Entry 1MW0 (X-ray diffraction, 2.01 A resolution); this record covers chain A.

Chain A:
Protein: amylosucrase
From: Neisseria polysaccharea
Notes: EC 2.4.1.4
Chain sequence (628 residues; numbered 1 to 628; the number before each row is that of its first residue):
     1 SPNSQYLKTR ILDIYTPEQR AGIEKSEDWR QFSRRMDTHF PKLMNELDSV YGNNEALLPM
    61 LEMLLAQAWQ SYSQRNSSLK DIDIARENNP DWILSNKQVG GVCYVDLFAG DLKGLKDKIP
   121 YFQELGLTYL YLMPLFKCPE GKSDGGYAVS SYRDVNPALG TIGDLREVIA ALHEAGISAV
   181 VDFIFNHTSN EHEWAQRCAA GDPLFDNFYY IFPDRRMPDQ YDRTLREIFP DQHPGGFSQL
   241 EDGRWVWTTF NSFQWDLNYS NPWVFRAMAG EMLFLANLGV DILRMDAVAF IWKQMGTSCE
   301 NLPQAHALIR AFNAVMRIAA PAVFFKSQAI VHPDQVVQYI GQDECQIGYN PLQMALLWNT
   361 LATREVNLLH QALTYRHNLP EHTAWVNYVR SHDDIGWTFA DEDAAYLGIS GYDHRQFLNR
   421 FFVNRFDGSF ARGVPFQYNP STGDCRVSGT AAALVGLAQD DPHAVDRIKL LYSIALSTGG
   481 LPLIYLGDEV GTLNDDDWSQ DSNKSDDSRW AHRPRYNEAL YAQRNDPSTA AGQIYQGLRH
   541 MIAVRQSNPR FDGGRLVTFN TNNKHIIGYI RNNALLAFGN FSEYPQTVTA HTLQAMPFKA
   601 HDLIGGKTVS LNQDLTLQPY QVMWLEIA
Glycans and other covalent adducts: 2,3-dihydroxy-1,4-dithiobutane (DTT) linked to C445
Sequence notes: cloning artifact (1-4); engineered mutation Q328 (Glu336 in 4107260)

Overview:
Chain A is amylosucrase (Neisseria polysaccharea); the structure, Amylosucrase mutant E328Q co-crystallized
with maltoheptaose then soaked with maltoheptaose, was determined by X-ray diffraction together with 1MVY,
1MW1, 1MW2 and 1MW3 from the same study.
